PDB entry 4ZUW | X-ray diffraction, 2.60 A resolution | chains A and B of the 3 polymer chains in the assembly

Chain A:
Protein: Classical MHC class I antigen
From: Equus caballus
UniProtKB: Q860N6 (Q860N6_HORSE); residues 1-274 here correspond to UniProt positions 22-295 (UniProt number = residue number + 21)
Chain sequence (274 residues; numbered 1 to 274; the number before each row is that of its first residue):
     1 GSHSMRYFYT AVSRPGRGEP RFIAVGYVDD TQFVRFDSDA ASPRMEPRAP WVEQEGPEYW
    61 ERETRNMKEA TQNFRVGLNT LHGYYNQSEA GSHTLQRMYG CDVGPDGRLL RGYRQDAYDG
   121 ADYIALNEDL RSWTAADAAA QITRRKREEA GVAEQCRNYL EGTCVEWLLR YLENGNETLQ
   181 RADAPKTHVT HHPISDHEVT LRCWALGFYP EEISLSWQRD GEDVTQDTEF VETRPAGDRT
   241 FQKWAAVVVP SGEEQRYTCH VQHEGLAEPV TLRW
Sequence notes: engineered mutation Val-152 (Glu173 in Q860N6)
Cystine bridges: Cys-101/Cys-164, Cys-203/Cys-259

Chain B:
Protein: Beta-2-microglobulin
From: Mus musculus
Notes: fragment: UNP resides 21-119
UniProtKB: P01887 (B2MG_MOUSE); residues 1-99 here correspond to UniProt positions 21-119 (UniProt number = residue number + 20)
Chain sequence (99 residues; row label = number of the first residue in the row):
     1 IQKTPQIQVY SRHPPENGKP NILNCYVTQF HPPHIEIQML KNGKKIPKVE MSDMSFSKDW
    61 SFYILAHTEF TPTETDTYAC RVKHDSMAEP KTVYWDRDM
Sequence notes: engineered mutation Asp-85 (Ala105 in P01887)
Cystine bridges: Cys-25/Cys-80

Interface between chain A and chain B:
Residue-residue contacts (53; chain A residue first):
  Arg-6(A) / Lys-58(B)
  Phe-8(A) / Phe-56(B)
  Tyr-9(A) / Phe-56(B)
  Thr-10(A) / Phe-56(B)
  Thr-10(A) / Phe-62(B)
  Val-12(A) / Pro-33(B)
  Val-12(A) / His-34(B)
  Ser-13(A) / His-34(B)
  Ile-23(A) / Met-54(B)
  Val-25(A) / Asp-53(B)
  Val-25(A) / Ser-55(B)
  Tyr-27(A) / Ser-55(B)
  Tyr-27(A) / Tyr-63(B)  hydrogen bond
  Gln-32(A) / Asp-53(B)  hydrogen bond
  Arg-35(A) / Asp-53(B)  salt bridge
  Arg-48(A) / Asp-53(B)  salt bridge
  Ser-92(A) / His-34(B)  hydrogen bond
  Thr-94(A) / His-31(B)
  Thr-94(A) / Pro-33(B)
  Gln-96(A) / Phe-56(B)
  Gln-96(A) / Trp-60(B)  hydrogen bond (side chain-backbone)
  Gln-96(A) / Phe-62(B)
  Arg-97(A) / Phe-56(B)
  Met-98(A) / Lys-58(B)
  Gln-115(A) / Trp-60(B)
  Ala-117(A) / Trp-60(B)
  Asp-119(A) / His-31(B)
  Gly-120(A) / His-31(B)  hydrogen bond (backbone-side chain)
  Gly-120(A) / Trp-60(B)
  Asp-122(A) / Trp-60(B)  hydrogen bond
  His-192(A) / Asp-98(B)  salt bridge
  Arg-202(A) / Asp-98(B)  hydrogen bond (side chain-backbone)
  Arg-202(A) / Met-99(B)
  Trp-204(A) / Asp-98(B)
  Trp-204(A) / Met-99(B)
  Val-231(A) / Gln-8(B)
  Glu-232(A) / Gln-8(B)  hydrogen bond (backbone-side chain)
  Thr-233(A) / Tyr-26(B)
  Arg-234(A) / Gln-8(B)  hydrogen bond
  Arg-234(A) / Tyr-10(B)
  Arg-234(A) / Tyr-26(B)
  Arg-234(A) / Met-99(B)  hydrogen bond (side chain-backbone)
  Pro-235(A) / Tyr-10(B)  hydrogen bond (backbone-side chain)
  Pro-235(A) / Asn-24(B)
  Pro-235(A) / Tyr-26(B)
  Ala-236(A) / Arg-12(B)  hydrogen bond (backbone-side chain)
  Ala-236(A) / Asn-24(B)  hydrogen bond (backbone-side chain)
  Gly-237(A) / Arg-12(B)  hydrogen bond (backbone-side chain)
  Asp-238(A) / Arg-12(B)
  Gln-242(A) / Tyr-10(B)
  Gln-242(A) / Ser-11(B)
  Gln-242(A) / Arg-12(B)
  Trp-244(A) / Met-99(B)  hydrogen bond (side chain-backbone)
Other interface residues (no listed pair), chain A (39 interface residues in all): Arg-14, Asp-116, Ala-121, Leu-206
Other interface residues (no listed pair), chain B (22 interface residues in all): Pro-14, Asp-59, Leu-65

In short:
39 residues of chain A face 22 of chain B across their interface, with 15 hydrogen bonds and 3 salt bridges.
Polar contacts include Arg-35(A)/Asp-53(B), Arg-48(A)/Asp-53(B) and His-192(A)/Asp-98(B).
Chain A is Classical MHC class I antigen (Equus caballus) and chain B is Beta-2-microglobulin (Mus musculus);
the structure, Crystal structure of Equine MHC I(Eqca-N*00601) in complexed with equine infectious anaemia
virus (EIAV) derived peptide ..., was determined by X-ray diffraction (same publication as 4ZUS, 4ZUT, 4ZUU
and 4ZUV).
